PDB entry 2NYZ | X-ray diffraction, 2.60 A resolution | chains B and D of the 4 polymer chains in the assembly

# Chain B
Protein: Hypothetical protein GAMMAHV.M3
Organism: Murid herpesvirus 4
Reference sequence: O41925 (O41925_MHV68); residues 1-382 here correspond to UniProt positions 25-406 (UniProt number = residue number + 24)
Sequence (382 residues; row label = number of the first residue in the row):
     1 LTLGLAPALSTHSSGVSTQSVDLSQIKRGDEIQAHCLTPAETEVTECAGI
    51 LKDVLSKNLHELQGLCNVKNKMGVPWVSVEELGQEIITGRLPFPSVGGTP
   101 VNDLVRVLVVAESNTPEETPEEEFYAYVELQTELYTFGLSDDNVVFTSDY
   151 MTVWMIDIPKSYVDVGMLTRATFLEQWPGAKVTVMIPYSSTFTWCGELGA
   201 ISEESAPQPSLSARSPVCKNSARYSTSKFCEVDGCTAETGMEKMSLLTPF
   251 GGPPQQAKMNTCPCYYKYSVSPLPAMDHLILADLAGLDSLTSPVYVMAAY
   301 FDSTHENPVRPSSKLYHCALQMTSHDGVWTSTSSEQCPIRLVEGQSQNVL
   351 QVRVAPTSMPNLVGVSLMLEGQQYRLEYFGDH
Unresolved in the structure: 1-11
Disulfides: Cys-36/Cys-47, Cys-66/Cys-195, Cys-218/Cys-264, Cys-235/Cys-262, Cys-318/Cys-337

# Chain D
Protein: Lymphotactin
Reference sequence: P47992 (XCL1_HUMAN); residues 1-93 here correspond to UniProt positions 22-114 (UniProt number = residue number + 21)
Sequence (93 residues; numbered 1 to 93; the number before each row is that of its first residue):
     1 VGSEVSDKRTCVSLTTQRLPVSRIKTYTITEGSLRAVIFITKRGLKVCAD
    51 PQATWVRDVVRSMDRKSNTRNNMIQTKPTGTQQSTNTAVTLTG
Unresolved in the structure: 1-6, 68-93
Disulfides: Cys-11/Cys-48

# Chain B / chain D interface
Contacting residue pairs (18):
  Glu-80(B) / Arg-23(D)  salt bridge
  Glu-80(B) / Arg-43(D)
  Glu-81(B) / Arg-43(D)
  Leu-82(B) / Leu-19(D)  hydrophobic
  Leu-82(B) / Pro-20(D)
  Leu-82(B) / Arg-23(D)
  Leu-82(B) / Leu-45(D)  hydrophobic
  Gly-83(B) / Pro-20(D)
  Gly-83(B) / Arg-23(D)
  Gln-84(B) / Gln-17(D)  hydrogen bond
  Tyr-125(B) / Thr-16(D)
  Tyr-125(B) / Gln-17(D)
  Tyr-125(B) / Arg-18(D)  hydrogen bond (side chain-backbone)
  Tyr-127(B) / Thr-16(D)
  Tyr-127(B) / Gln-17(D)
  Thr-172(B) / Gln-17(D)
  Leu-174(B) / Arg-18(D)
  Leu-174(B) / Pro-20(D)  hydrophobic
Interface residues without a listed pair, chain B (11 interface residues in all): Glu-129, Asp-141
Interface residues without a listed pair, chain D (9 interface residues in all): Thr-41

# Summary
Chain B and chain D form an interface of 11 and 9 residues respectively, with 2 hydrogen bonds and 1 salt
bridge. Among the polar pairs are Glu-80(B)/Arg-23(D), Gln-84(B)/Gln-17(D) and Tyr-125(B)/Arg-18(D).
Here chain B is Hypothetical protein GAMMAHV.M3 (Murid herpesvirus 4) and chain D is Lymphotactin. Entry 2NYZ
(Viral Chemokine Binding Protein M3 From Murine Gammaherpesvirus68 In Complex With The C- Chemokine XCL1) was
determined by X-ray diffraction.
